7TJQ - chains F and M of the 15 polymer chains in the assembly; structure by electron microscopy, 3.13 A resolution.

# Chain F
Protein: Fusion glycoprotein F0
From: Human metapneumovirus
UniProtKB: H6X1Z0 (H6X1Z0_9MONO); numbering as in UniProt (aligned over 1-490)
Sequence (551 residues; row label = number of the first residue in the row):
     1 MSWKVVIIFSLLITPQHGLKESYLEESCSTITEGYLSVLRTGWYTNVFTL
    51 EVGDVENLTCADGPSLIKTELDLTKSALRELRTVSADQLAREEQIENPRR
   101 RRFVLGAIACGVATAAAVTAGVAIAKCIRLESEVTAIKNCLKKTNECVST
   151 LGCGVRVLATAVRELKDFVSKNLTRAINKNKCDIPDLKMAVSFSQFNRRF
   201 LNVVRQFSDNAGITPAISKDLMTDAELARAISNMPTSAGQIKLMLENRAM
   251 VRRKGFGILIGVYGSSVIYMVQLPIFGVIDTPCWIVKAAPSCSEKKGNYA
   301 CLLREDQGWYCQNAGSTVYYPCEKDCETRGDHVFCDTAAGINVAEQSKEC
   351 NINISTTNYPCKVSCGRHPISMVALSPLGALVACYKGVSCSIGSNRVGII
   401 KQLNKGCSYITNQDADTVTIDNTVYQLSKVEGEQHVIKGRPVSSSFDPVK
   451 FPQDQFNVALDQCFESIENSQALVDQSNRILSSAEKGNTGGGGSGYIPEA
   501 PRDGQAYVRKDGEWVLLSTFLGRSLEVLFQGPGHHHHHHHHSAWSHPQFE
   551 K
Not modelled in the structure: 1-18, 87-102, 466-551
Sequence notes: engineered mutation Arg-100 (Gln in H6X1Z0), Arg-101 (Ser in H6X1Z0), Cys-110 (Leu in H6X1Z0), Cys-127 (Thr in H6X1Z0), Cys-140 (Ala in H6X1Z0), Cys-147 (Ala in H6X1Z0), Cys-153 (Asn in H6X1Z0), Pro-185 (Ala in H6X1Z0), Lys-219 (Leu in H6X1Z0), Ile-231 (Val in H6X1Z0), Cys-322 (Asn in H6X1Z0), Cys-365 (Thr in H6X1Z0), Gln-453 (Glu in H6X1Z0), Cys-463 (Val in H6X1Z0); expression tag (491-551)
Disulfides: Cys-28/Cys-407, Cys-60/Cys-182, Cys-110/Cys-322, Cys-127/Cys-153, Cys-140/Cys-147, Cys-283/Cys-311, Cys-292/Cys-301, Cys-326/Cys-335, Cys-350/Cys-361, Cys-365/Cys-463, Cys-384/Cys-390
Glycans and other covalent adducts: N-acetylglucosamine (NAG) linked to Asn-172
Reported in the primary citation:
  - binding site for N-acetylglucosamine: Asn-139

# Chain M
Protein: MPE8 Fab light chain
From: Homo sapiens
Notes: antibody fragment or engineered binder
Sequence (214 residues; row label = number of the first residue in the row):
     3 VVTQPPSVSGAPGQRVTISCTGSSSNIGAGYDVHWYQQLPGTAPKLLIYD
    53 NNNRPSGVPDRFSASKSGTSASLAITGLQAEDEADYYCQSYDRSLSGVFG
   103 TGTKVTVLGQPKAAPSVTLFPPSSEELQANKATLVCLISDFYPGAVTVAW
   153 KADSSPVKAGVETTTPSKQSNNKYAASSYLSLTPEQWKSHKSYSCQVTHE
   203 GSTVEKTVAPTECS
Not modelled in the structure: 110-216
Disulfides: Cys-22/Cys-90

# Chain F / chain M interface
Residue-residue contacts (12; chain F residue first):
  Arg-156(F) / Gly-30(M)  hydrogen bond (side chain-backbone)
  Arg-156(F) / Ala-31(M)  hydrogen bond (side chain-backbone)
  Arg-156(F) / Gly-32(M)
  Ser-232(F) / Arg-95(M)
  Asn-233(F) / Arg-95(M)  hydrogen bond (backbone-side chain)
  Met-234(F) / Tyr-33(M)
  Met-234(F) / Arg-95(M)  hydrogen bond (backbone-side chain)
  Pro-235(F) / Ala-31(M)
  Pro-235(F) / Tyr-33(M)
  Thr-236(F) / Tyr-33(M)  hydrogen bond (backbone-side chain)
  Ser-237(F) / Tyr-93(M)
  Ala-238(F) / Tyr-93(M)

# Overview
8 residues of chain F face 6 of chain M across their interface; the contacts include 5 hydrogen bonds. Polar
contacts include Arg-156(F)/Gly-30(M), Arg-156(F)/Ala-31(M) and Asn-233(F)/Arg-95(M). N-acetylglucosamine is
covalently linked to Asn-172(F). The paper reports a binding site for N-acetylglucosamine at Asn-139(F).
Chain F is Fusion glycoprotein F0 (Human metapneumovirus) and chain M is MPE8 Fab light chain (Homo sapiens);
the structure, SAN27-14 bound to a antigenic site V on prefusion-stabilized hMPV F, was determined by electron
microscopy (same publication as 7TL0).
